Entry 8X61 (electron microscopy, 3.05 A resolution); this record covers chains A and B of the 4 polymer chains in the assembly.

== Chain A (and B) ==
Molecule: Cell division ATP-binding protein FtsE
Source organism: Escherichia coli K-12
Notes: chain B of this document is another copy of the same molecule, construct and numbering; everything in this record applies to it too
UniProt: P0A9R7 (FTSE_ECOLI); residues 1-222 here = UniProt positions 1-222
Chain sequence (222 residues; each row starts with the number of its first residue):
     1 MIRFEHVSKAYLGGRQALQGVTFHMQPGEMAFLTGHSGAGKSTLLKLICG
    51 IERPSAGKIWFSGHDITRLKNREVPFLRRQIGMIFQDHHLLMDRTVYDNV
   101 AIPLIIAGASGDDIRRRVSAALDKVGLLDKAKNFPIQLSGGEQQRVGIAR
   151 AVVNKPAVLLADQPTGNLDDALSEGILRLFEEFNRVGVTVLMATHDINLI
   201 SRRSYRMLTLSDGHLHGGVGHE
Not modelled in the structure: 217-222
Construct notes: engineered mutation Gln163 (Glu in P0A9R7)
Small-molecule neighbours:
  - ATP (adenosine-5'-triphosphate), molecule 1: Tyr11, Arg15, Ala17, His36, Ser37, Gly38, Ala39, Gly40, Lys41, Ser42, Thr43, Gln86, Gln163, His195
  - ATP, molecule 2: Ile136, Gln137, Leu138, Ser139, Gly140, Gly141, Glu142, Asn167
UniProt features mapped onto this chain:
  - binding site (ATP): Gly35 to Ser42
  - mutagenesis: Lys41 (K41R: Does not bind ATP), Cys49 (C49A: Prevents dimer formation. Does not alter ATP-binding)
From the paper describing this entry:
  - catalytic residues: Lys41, Asp162 (by similarity / conservation)

== Chain A / chain B interface ==
Residue-residue contacts - 30 pairs, chain A then chain B:
  Arg15(A) - Lys130(B)
  Arg15(A) - Asn133(B)
  Arg15(A) - Gln137(B)  hydrogen bond (side chain-backbone)
  His36(A) - Asp169(B)
  Ser37(A) - Arg145(B)
  Ser37(A) - Asn167(B)  hydrogen bond (side chain-backbone)
  Ser37(A) - Leu168(B)
  Ser37(A) - Asp169(B)
  Ser37(A) - Leu172(B)
  Gly38(A) - Ser139(B)
  Gln86(A) - Asn167(B)  hydrogen bond
  Lys130(A) - Arg15(B)
  Asn133(A) - Arg15(B)
  Gln137(A) - Arg15(B)  hydrogen bond (backbone-side chain)
  Ser139(A) - Gly38(B)
  Gly141(A) - Ser37(B)
  Glu142(A) - Ser37(B)
  Arg145(A) - Ser37(B)  hydrogen bond
  Gln163(A) - Asn167(B)
  Asn167(A) - Gln86(B)  hydrogen bond
  Asn167(A) - Gln163(B)
  Asn167(A) - His195(B)
  Leu168(A) - His195(B)
  Asp169(A) - His36(B)
  Asp169(A) - Ser37(B)
  Asp169(A) - His195(B)
  Leu172(A) - Ser37(B)
  His195(A) - Asn167(B)  hydrogen bond (side chain-backbone)
  His195(A) - Leu168(B)
  His195(A) - Asp169(B)
Interface residues without a listed pair, chain A (22 interface residues in all): Gly35, Leu138, Gly140, Ile197
Interface residues without a listed pair, chain B (22 interface residues in all): Gly35, Leu138, Gly140, Gly141, Glu142, Asp170

== In short ==
Chain A and chain B each contribute 22 residues to their interface, with 7 hydrogen bonds. Polar contacts
include Arg15(A)-Gln137(B), Ser37(A)-Asn167(B) and Gln86(A)-Asn167(B). Chain A binds ATP. From UniProt: 8
ATP-binding residues and 2 mutagenesis sites on chain A. The paper reports catalytic residues Lys41(A) and
Asp162(A).
Chain A and chain B are both Cell division ATP-binding protein FtsE (Escherichia coli K-12); the structure,
Cryo-EM structure of ATP-bound FtsE(E163Q)X, was determined by electron microscopy together with 8Y3X from the
same study.
